PDB entry 6AYS | X-ray diffraction, 1.70 A resolution | chains A and B

== Chain A (and B) ==
Molecule: 5'-methylthioadenosine/S-adenosylhomocysteine nucleosidase
Source organism: Campylobacter jejuni
Notes: EC 3.2.2.9; chain B of this document is another copy of the same molecule, construct and numbering; everything in this record applies to it too
UniProt: A0A1E7P7U4 (A0A1E7P7U4_CAMJU); numbering as in UniProt (aligned over 1-228)
Sequence (238 residues; row label = number of the first residue in the row; numbers below 1 keep their minus sign (Met-9 is residue -9)):
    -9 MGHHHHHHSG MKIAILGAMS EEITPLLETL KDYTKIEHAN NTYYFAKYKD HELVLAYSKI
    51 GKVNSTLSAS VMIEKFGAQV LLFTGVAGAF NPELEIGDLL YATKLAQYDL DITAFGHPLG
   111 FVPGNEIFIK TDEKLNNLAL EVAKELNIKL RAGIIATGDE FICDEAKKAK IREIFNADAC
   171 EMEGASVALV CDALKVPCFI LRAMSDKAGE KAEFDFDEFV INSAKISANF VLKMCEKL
Disordered / not traced: -9 to -1
Differences from the reference sequence: initiating methionine (-9); expression tag (-8 to 0); conflict Asp40 (Asn in A0A1E7P7U4)
Small-molecule neighbours:
  - Hexylthio-DADMe-Immucillin-A (HT6; (3R,4S)-1-[(4-amino-5H-pyrrolo[3,2-d]pyrimidin-7-yl)methyl]-4-[(hexylsulfanyl)methyl]pyrrolidin-3-ol), molecule 1: Ala8, Met9, Ile50, Val76, Ala77, Gly78, Glu150, Phe151, Ile152, Cys170, Glu171, Met172, Glu173, Arg192, Ser195, Asp196, Ala198, Phe206
  - Hexylthio-DADMe-Immucillin-A (HT6), molecule 2: Ile102, Phe105, His107, Pro113

== How chain A and chain B interact ==
Contacting residue pairs (73; chain A residue first):
  His28(A) - Glu64(B)  salt bridge
  His28(A) - Leu184(B)
  Ala29(A) - Ala183(B)
  Ala29(A) - Leu184(B)  hydrophobic
  Asn30(A) - Ala183(B)  hydrogen bond (backbone-backbone)
  Lys49(A) - Pro113(B)
  Lys49(A) - Gly114(B)
  Lys49(A) - Asn115(B)  hydrogen bond
  Ile50(A) - Val112(B)
  Lys52(A) - Val53(B)
  Lys52(A) - Asp149(B)  salt bridge
  Val53(A) - Lys52(B)
  Val53(A) - Thr56(B)
  Val53(A) - Gln97(B)
  Val53(A) - Ser176(B)
  Asn54(A) - Val112(B)
  Asn54(A) - Asn115(B)  hydrogen bond
  Asn54(A) - Leu179(B)
  Thr56(A) - Val53(B)
  Thr56(A) - Thr56(B)
  Thr56(A) - Leu57(B)
  Leu57(A) - Thr56(B)
  Leu57(A) - Ser60(B)
  Leu57(A) - Leu179(B)  hydrophobic
  Leu57(A) - Ala183(B)  hydrophobic
  Ser60(A) - Leu57(B)
  Ser60(A) - Ser60(B)  hydrogen bond
  Val61(A) - Glu64(B)
  Glu64(A) - His28(B)  salt bridge
  Glu64(A) - Val61(B)
  Glu64(A) - Glu64(B)
  Glu64(A) - Lys65(B)  hydrogen bond (backbone-side chain)
  Lys65(A) - Glu64(B)  hydrogen bond (side chain-backbone)
  Gln97(A) - Val53(B)
  Gln97(A) - Asp149(B)
  Asp99(A) - Asp149(B)
  Leu100(A) - Asp149(B)
  Asp101(A) - Asp149(B)  hydrogen bond (backbone-backbone)
  Asp101(A) - Glu150(B)
  Asp101(A) - Phe151(B)  hydrogen bond (backbone-backbone)
  Ile102(A) - Met172(B)  hydrophobic
  Ala104(A) - Phe151(B)  hydrophobic
  Ala104(A) - Cys153(B)  hydrophobic
  Phe105(A) - Phe151(B)  hydrophobic
  Phe105(A) - Glu203(B)
  Phe105(A) - Phe206(B)  hydrophobic
  Val112(A) - Ile50(B)
  Val112(A) - Asn54(B)
  Pro113(A) - Lys49(B)
  Gly114(A) - Lys49(B)
  Asn115(A) - Lys49(B)  hydrogen bond
  Asn115(A) - Asn54(B)  hydrogen bond
  Asp149(A) - Lys52(B)  salt bridge
  Asp149(A) - Gln97(B)
  Asp149(A) - Asp99(B)
  Asp149(A) - Leu100(B)
  Asp149(A) - Asp101(B)  hydrogen bond (backbone-backbone)
  Glu150(A) - Asp101(B)
  Phe151(A) - Asp101(B)  hydrogen bond (backbone-backbone)
  Phe151(A) - Ala104(B)  hydrophobic
  Phe151(A) - Phe105(B)  hydrophobic
  Cys153(A) - Ala104(B)  hydrophobic
  Met172(A) - Ile102(B)  hydrophobic
  Ser176(A) - Val53(B)
  Leu179(A) - Val53(B)  hydrophobic
  Leu179(A) - Asn54(B)
  Ala183(A) - Ala29(B)
  Ala183(A) - Asn30(B)
  Ala183(A) - Leu57(B)  hydrophobic
  Leu184(A) - His28(B)
  Leu184(A) - Ala29(B)  hydrophobic
  Glu203(A) - Phe105(B)
  Phe206(A) - Phe105(B)  hydrophobic
Also at the interface, not in a pair above, chain A (38 interface residues in all): Gly51, Val180
Also at the interface, not in a pair above, chain B (37 interface residues in all): Val180

== In short ==
38 residues of chain A face 37 of chain B across their interface, with 12 hydrogen bonds and 4 salt bridges.
Among the polar pairs are His28(A)-Glu64(B), Lys52(A)-Asp149(B) and Lys49(A)-Asn115(B). Bound to chain A:
Hexylthio-DADMe-Immucillin-A.
Chain A and chain B are both 5'-methylthioadenosine/S-adenosylhomocysteine nucleosidase (Campylobacter
jejuni); the structure, Crystal structure of Campylobacter jejuni 5'-methylthioadenosine/S-adenosyl
homocysteine nucleosidase (MTAN) complexed with hexylthio-DADMe-Immucillin-A, was determined by X-ray
diffraction together with 6AYM, 6AYO, 6AYQ, 6AYR and 6AYT from the same study.
